PDB entry 5D9O | X-ray diffraction, 1.55 A resolution | chain A

== Chain A ==
Molecule: B-1,4-endoglucanase
Source organism: Prevotella bryantii
Reference sequence: O06842 (O06842_PREBR); residues 2-353 here correspond to UniProt positions 573-924 (UniProt number = residue number + 571)
Amino-acid sequence (353 residues; numbered 1 to 353; the number before each row is that of its first residue):
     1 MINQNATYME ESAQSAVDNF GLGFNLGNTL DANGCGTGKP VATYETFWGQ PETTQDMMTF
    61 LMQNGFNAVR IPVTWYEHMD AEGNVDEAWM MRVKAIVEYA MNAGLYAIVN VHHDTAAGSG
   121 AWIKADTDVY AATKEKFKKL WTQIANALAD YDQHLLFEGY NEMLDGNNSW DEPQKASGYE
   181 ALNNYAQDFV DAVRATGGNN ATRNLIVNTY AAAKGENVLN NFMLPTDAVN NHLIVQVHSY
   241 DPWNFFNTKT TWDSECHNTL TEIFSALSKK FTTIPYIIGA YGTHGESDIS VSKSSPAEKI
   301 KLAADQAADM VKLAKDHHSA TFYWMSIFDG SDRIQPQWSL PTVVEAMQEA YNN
Disordered / not traced: 1-6
Differences from the reference sequence: initiating methionine (1); engineered mutation Ala-280 (Glu851 in O06842)
Ion coordination: Ca2+ site 1 near Asp-86 (its only coordinating residue here); Ca2+ site 2 near Thr-272 (its only coordinating residue here)
Reported in the primary citation:
  - binding site for beta-D-glucopyranose: Tyr-240, Asp-241, Trp-243
  - catalytic residues: Glu-162 (by similarity / conservation)

== Overview ==
From the paper: the catalytic residue Glu-162; a binding site for beta-D-glucopyranose at Tyr-240, Asp-241 and
Trp-243.
Chain A is B-1,4-endoglucanase (Prevotella bryantii); the structure, Crystal structure of PbGH5A, a glycoside
hydrolase family 5 enzyme from Prevotella bryantii B14, E280A mutant ..., was determined by X-ray diffraction
(same publication as 5D9M, 5D9N, 5D9P and 3VDH).
